3LDW - chains A and B; structure by X-ray diffraction, 2.47 A resolution.

[Chain A (and B)]
Name: Farnesyl pyrophosphate synthase
From: Plasmodium vivax
Notes: chain B of this document is another copy of the same molecule, construct and numbering; everything in this record applies to it too
UniProt: A5K4U6 (A5K4U6_PLAVI); residues 22-396 here correspond to UniProt positions 1-375 (UniProt number = residue number - 21)
Chain sequence (396 residues; each row starts with the number of its first residue):
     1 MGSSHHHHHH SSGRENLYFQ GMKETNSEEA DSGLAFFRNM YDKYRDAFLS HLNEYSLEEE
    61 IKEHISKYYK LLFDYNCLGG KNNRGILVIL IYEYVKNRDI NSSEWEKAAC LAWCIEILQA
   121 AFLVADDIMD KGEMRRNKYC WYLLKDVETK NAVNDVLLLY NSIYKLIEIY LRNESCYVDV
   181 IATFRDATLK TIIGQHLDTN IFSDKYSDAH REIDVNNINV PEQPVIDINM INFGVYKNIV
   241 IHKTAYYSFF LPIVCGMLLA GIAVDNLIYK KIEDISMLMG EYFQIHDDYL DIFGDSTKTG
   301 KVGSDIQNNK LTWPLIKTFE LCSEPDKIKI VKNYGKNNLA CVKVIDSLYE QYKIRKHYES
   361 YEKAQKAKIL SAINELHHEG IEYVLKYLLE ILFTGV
Disordered / not traced: 1-33, 99, 208-211 (chain B: 1-35, 97-100, 208-209, 264-265)
Sequence notes: expression tag (1-21)
Bound ions: Mg2+ site 1: D126, D130 (together with zoledronic acid); Mg2+ site 2: D287 (together with zoledronic acid)
Ligand contacts:
  - 3-methylbut-3-enyl trihydrogen diphosphate (IPE): G80, K81, N82, R84, Q119, R135, R136, T244, Y247, S248, F283, Q284, D287, K301
  - zoledronic acid (ZOL): L123, D126, D127, D130, R135, Q195, D198, K243, T244, Y247, Q284, D287, K301, D305
From the paper describing this entry:
  - binding site for zoledronic acid: K243, T244, Y247
  - Mg2+ coordination: D287
  - Mg2+ coordination through a water molecule: D291, D305
  - conformationally variable residues (order/disorder transition): F393 to V396

[Chain A / chain B interface]
Contacting residue pairs (140):
  F48(A) with L189(B), hydrophobic
  L52(A) with I193(B), hydrophobic
  Y55(A) with L189(B); K190(B); I193(B), hydrophobic; H242(B)
  S56(A) with N238(B); H242(B)
  L57(A) with L197(B), hydrophobic; N238(B); H242(B)
  E58(A) with G234(B); V235(B); N238(B), hydrogen bond (backbone-side chain)
  E60(A) with M230(B)
  I61(A) with L197(B), hydrophobic; V235(B), hydrophobic; N238(B)
  H64(A) with Y206(B), hydrogen bond (side chain-backbone); M230(B)
  I65(A) with I193(B), hydrophobic; H196(B); L197(B), hydrophobic
  Y68(A) with H196(B); K205(B); Y206(B); I213(B), hydrophobic
  Y69(A) with I193(B), hydrophobic; H196(B)
  L71(A) with I213(B), hydrophobic
  Y75(A) with V215(B), hydrophobic
  M129(A) with K150(B)
  Y139(A) with V215(B); N216(B); I218(B), hydrophobic
  L143(A) with I218(B)
  L144(A) with V215(B); N217(B); I218(B), hydrophobic
  K145(A) with N217(B), hydrogen bond (backbone-backbone); I218(B); N219(B); V220(B); P221(B)
  D146(A) with K205(B), hydrogen bond (backbone-side chain); I213(B); D214(B), hydrogen bond (side chain-backbone)
  T149(A) with T149(B)
  K150(A) with M129(B); T199(B), hydrogen bond (side chain-backbone)
  N151(A) with H196(B); T199(B); N200(B), hydrogen bond
  V153(A) with V153(B), hydrophobic
  N154(A) with I192(B), hydrogen bond (side chain-backbone); Q195(B); H196(B)
  V156(A) with L157(B), hydrophobic
  L157(A) with V156(B), hydrophobic; I192(B)
  L158(A) with I192(B), hydrophobic; I193(B), hydrophobic
  Y160(A) with N161(B), hydrogen bond
  N161(A) with Y160(B), hydrogen bond; R185(B); T188(B); L189(B); I192(B)
  Y164(A) with R185(B)
  K165(A) with R185(B); D186(B), salt bridge
  E168(A) with A182(B); R185(B), salt bridge
  Y177(A) with V178(B), hydrophobic
  V178(A) with Y177(B), hydrophobic; V178(B), hydrophobic
  A182(A) with E168(B)
  R185(A) with N161(B); Y164(B); K165(B); E168(B), salt bridge; Y177(B); I181(B)
  D186(A) with K165(B), salt bridge
  T188(A) with N161(B)
  L189(A) with F48(B), hydrophobic; Y55(B); N161(B)
  K190(A) with Y55(B)
  I192(A) with N154(B), hydrogen bond (backbone-side chain); L157(B); L158(B), hydrophobic; N161(B)
  I193(A) with L52(B), hydrophobic; Y55(B), hydrophobic; Y69(B); L158(B), hydrophobic
  Q195(A) with N154(B)
  H196(A) with Y68(B); Y69(B); N151(B); N154(B)
  L197(A) with L57(B), hydrophobic; I61(B), hydrophobic; I65(B), hydrophobic
  T199(A) with K150(B); N151(B)
  N200(A) with N151(B), hydrogen bond
  K205(A) with Y68(B); D146(B), hydrogen bond (side chain-backbone)
  Y206(A) with H64(B), hydrogen bond (backbone-side chain); Y68(B)
  I213(A) with Y68(B), hydrophobic; L71(B), hydrophobic; D146(B)
  D214(A) with D146(B), hydrogen bond (backbone-side chain)
  V215(A) with L71(B), hydrophobic; Y75(B), hydrophobic; Y139(B); L144(B)
  N216(A) with Y139(B)
  N217(A) with L144(B); K145(B), hydrogen bond (backbone-backbone)
  I218(A) with Y139(B), hydrophobic; L143(B); L144(B), hydrophobic; K145(B)
  V220(A) with K145(B)
  P221(A) with K145(B)
  M230(A) with E60(B)
  G234(A) with E58(B)
  V235(A) with E58(B); I61(B), hydrophobic
  N238(A) with S56(B); L57(B); E58(B), hydrogen bond (side chain-backbone); I61(B)
  H242(A) with Y55(B); S56(B); L57(B)
Interface residues without a listed pair, chain A (73 interface residues in all): H51, K67, A125, I128, S162, I181, I201, N219, E222, N232
Interface residues without a listed pair, chain B (75 interface residues in all): H51, K67, A125, I128, D155, S162, I201, E222, N232, I241

[Overview]
The interface between chain A and chain B involves 73 residues on one side and 75 on the other; the contacts
include 17 hydrogen bonds and 4 salt bridges. Among the polar pairs are K165(A)-D186(B), E168(A)-R185(B) and
E58(A)-N238(B). The paper reports a binding site for zoledronic acid at K243(A), T244(A) and Y247(A);
water-mediated Mg2+ coordination by D291(A) and D305(A).
Chain A and chain B are both Farnesyl pyrophosphate synthase (Plasmodium vivax); the structure, Crystal
Structure of Plasmodium vivax geranylgeranylpyrophosphate synthase PVX_092040 with zoledronate and IPP bound,
was determined by X-ray diffraction, deposited together with 3PH7 and 3MAV.
